PDB entry 9BDD | electron microscopy, 2.86 A resolution | chains E and N of the 6 polymer chains in the assembly

[Chain E]
Protein: DNA-directed RNA polymerase, mitochondrial
Source organism: Homo sapiens
Reference sequence: O00411 (RPOM_HUMAN); residues 120-1230 here = UniProt positions 120-1230
Sequence (1119 residues; each row starts with the number of its first residue):
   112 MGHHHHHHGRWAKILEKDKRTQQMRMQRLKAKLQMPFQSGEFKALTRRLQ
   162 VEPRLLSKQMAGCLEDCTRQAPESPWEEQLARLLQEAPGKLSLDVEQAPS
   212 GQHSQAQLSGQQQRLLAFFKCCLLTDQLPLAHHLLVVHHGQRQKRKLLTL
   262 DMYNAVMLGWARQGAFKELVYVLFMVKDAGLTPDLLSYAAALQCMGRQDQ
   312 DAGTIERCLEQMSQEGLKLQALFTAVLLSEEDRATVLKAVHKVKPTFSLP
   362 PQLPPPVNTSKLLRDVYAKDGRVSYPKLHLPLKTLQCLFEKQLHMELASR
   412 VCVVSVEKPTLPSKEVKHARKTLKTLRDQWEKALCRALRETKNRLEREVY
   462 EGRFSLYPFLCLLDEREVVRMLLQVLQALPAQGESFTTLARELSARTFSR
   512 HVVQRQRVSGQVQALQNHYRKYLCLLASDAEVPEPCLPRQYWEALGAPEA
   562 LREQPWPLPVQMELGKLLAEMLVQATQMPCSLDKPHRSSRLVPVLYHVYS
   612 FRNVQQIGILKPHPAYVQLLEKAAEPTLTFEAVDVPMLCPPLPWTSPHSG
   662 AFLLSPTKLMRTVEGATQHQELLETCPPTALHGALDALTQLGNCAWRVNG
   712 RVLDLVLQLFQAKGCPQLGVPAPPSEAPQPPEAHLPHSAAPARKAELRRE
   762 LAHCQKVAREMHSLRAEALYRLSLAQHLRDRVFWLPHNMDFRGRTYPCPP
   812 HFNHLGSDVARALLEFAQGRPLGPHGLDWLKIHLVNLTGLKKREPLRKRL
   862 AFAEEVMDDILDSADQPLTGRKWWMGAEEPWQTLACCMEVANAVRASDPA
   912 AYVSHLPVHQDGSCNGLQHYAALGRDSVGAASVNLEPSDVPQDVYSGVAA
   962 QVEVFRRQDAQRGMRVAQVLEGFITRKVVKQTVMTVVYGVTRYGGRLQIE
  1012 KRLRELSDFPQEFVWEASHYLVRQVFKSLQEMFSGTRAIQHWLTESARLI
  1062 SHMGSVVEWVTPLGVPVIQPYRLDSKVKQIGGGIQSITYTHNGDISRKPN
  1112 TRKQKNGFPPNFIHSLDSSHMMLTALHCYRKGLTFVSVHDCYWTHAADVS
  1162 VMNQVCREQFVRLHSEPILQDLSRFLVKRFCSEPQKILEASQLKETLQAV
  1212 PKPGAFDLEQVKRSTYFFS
Disordered / not traced: 112-217, 593-599, 1086-1106
Sequence notes: expression tag (112-119); conflict Ala555 (Glu in O00411)
Residues lining bound ligands: AMP-CPP (APC; diphosphomethylphosphonic acid adenosyl ester): Lys853, Glu889, Tyr956, Arg987, Lys991, Met995, Tyr999
Curated features (UniProtKB/Swiss-Prot):
  - active site: Asp922, Lys991, Asp1151
  - natural variant: Gln149 to Ser1230 (deletion: In COXPD55), His250 (H250D: In COXPD55), Ala555 (E555A: this construct carries the variant), Pro566 (P566S: In COXPD55), Ser611 (S611F: In COXPD55), Phe641 (F641L: In COXPD55), Pro742 to Pro747 (deletion: In COXPD55), Pro810 (P810S: In COXPD55; uncertain significance), Asp870 (D870N: In COXPD55; uncertain significance), Cys925 to Ser1230 (deletion: In COXPD55), Arg1013 (R1013C: In COXPD55), Ser1193 (S1193F: In COXPD55)
From the paper describing this entry:
  - binding site for AMP-CPP: Lys853, Arg987, Lys991
  - mutagenesis - Q992A, T996A, Q1009A: decreased catalytic activity
  - mutagenesis - Y999F: increased catalytic activity on dNTP
  - mutagenesis - Y999F/H1125A: increased catalytic activity on dNTPs

[Chain N]
Molecule: Non-Template Strand DNA (NT27mt_+1T)
Sequence (34 nucleotides; row label = number of the first residue in the row; note: 7 numbers in that range are skipped by the numbering (no residue carries them; nothing is unmodelled there); a row labelled like -16A--16H holds insertion residues (, then the next letters in order); numbers below 1 keep their minus sign (DG-28 is residue -28)):
   -28 GGACATGGTGTAA
-16A--16H TTATTTCG
    -8 TCGCCAGACGACC
Disordered / not traced: -28 to -25, -16A to -16H

[How chain E and chain N interact]
Pairs across the interface - 12 pairs, chain E then chain N:
  Gln629(E) with DT-23(N), phosphate contact; DG-22(N), phosphate contact
  Lys633(E) with DA-24(N), phosphate contact; DT-23(N), salt bridge to the phosphate
  Tyr1004(E) with DC-7(N), base contact
  Arg1007(E) with DC-7(N), base contact
  Trp1026(E) with DT-8(N), sugar contact; DC-7(N), sugar contact
  His1030(E) with DC-7(N), phosphate contact
  Arg1059(E) with DA-3(N), phosphate contact
  Thr1112(E) with DG-2(N), phosphate contact
  Lys1116(E) with DA-3(N), salt bridge to the phosphate
Also at the interface, not in a pair above, chain E (11 interface residues in all): Pro625, His1063
Also at the interface, not in a pair above, chain N (9 interface residues in all): DG-6, DC-4

[In short]
11 residues of chain E face 9 of chain N across their interface; the contacts include 2 salt bridges. Polar
contacts include Lys633(E)-DT-23(N) and Lys1116(E)-DA-3(N). The paper reports a binding site for AMP-CPP at
Lys853(E), Arg987(E) and Lys991(E); Q992A, T996A and Q1009A of chain E reduce catalytic activity; 5
substitutions were tested in all.
Here chain E is DNA-directed RNA polymerase, mitochondrial (Homo sapiens) and chain N is Non-Template Strand
DNA (NT27mt_+1T). Entry 9BDD (Cryo-EM Structure of Non-Cognate Substrate Bound in the Entry Site (ES) of Human
Mitochondrial Transcription Elongation ...) was determined by electron microscopy, deposited together with
8U8U, 8U8V and 9BDC.
